7DD2 - chains D and H of the 7 polymer chains in the assembly; structure by electron microscopy, 5.60 A resolution (low resolution: residue-level contacts below are approximate; hydrogen-bond / salt-bridge calls are withheld).

[Chain D]
Name: Spike glycoprotein
Organism: Severe acute respiratory syndrome coronavirus 2
UniProt: P0DTC2 (SPIKE_SARS2); numbering as in UniProt (aligned over 1-1208)
Chain sequence (1261 residues; numbered 1 to 1261; the number before each row is that of its first residue):
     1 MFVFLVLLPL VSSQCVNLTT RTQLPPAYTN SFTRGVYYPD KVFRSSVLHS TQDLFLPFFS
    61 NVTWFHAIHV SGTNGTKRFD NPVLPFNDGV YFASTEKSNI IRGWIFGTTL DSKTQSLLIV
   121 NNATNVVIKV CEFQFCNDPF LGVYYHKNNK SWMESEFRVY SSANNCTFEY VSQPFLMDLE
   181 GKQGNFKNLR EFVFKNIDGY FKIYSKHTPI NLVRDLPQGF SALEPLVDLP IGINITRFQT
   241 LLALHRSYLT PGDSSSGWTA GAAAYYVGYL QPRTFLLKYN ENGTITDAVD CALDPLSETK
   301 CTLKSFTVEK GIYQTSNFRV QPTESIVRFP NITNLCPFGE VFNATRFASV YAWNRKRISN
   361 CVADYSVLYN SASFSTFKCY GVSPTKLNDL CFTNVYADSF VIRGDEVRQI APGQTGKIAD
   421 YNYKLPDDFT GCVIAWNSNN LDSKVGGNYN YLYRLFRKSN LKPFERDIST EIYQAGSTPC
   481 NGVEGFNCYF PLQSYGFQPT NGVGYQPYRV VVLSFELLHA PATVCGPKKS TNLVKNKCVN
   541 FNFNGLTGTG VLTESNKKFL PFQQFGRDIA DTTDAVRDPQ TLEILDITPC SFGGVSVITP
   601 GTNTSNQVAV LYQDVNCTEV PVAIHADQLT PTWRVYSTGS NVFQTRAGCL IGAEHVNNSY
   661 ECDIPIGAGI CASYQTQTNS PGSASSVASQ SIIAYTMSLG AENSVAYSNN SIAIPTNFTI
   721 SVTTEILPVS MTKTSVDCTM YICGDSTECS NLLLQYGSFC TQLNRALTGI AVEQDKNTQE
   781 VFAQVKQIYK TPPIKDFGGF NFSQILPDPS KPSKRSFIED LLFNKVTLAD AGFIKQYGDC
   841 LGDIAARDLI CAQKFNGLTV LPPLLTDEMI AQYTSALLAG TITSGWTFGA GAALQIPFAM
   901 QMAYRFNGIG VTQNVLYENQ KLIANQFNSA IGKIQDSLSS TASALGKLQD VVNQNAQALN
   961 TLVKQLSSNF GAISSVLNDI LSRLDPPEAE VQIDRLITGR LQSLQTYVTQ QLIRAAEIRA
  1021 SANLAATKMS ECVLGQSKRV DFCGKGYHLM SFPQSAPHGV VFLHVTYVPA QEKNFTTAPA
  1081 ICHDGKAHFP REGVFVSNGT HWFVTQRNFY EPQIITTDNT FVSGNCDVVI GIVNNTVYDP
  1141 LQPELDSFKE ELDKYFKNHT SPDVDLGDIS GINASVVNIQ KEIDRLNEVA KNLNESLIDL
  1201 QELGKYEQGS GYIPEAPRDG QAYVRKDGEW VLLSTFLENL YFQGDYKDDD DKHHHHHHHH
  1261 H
Unresolved in the structure: 1-13, 70-76, 248-254, 621-640, 677-689, 812, 828-854, 1148-1261
Disulfides: Cys131-Cys166, Cys291-Cys301, Cys336-Cys361, Cys379-Cys432, Cys391-Cys525, Cys480-Cys488, Cys538-Cys590, Cys617-Cys649, Cys662-Cys671, Cys738-Cys760, Cys743-Cys749, Cys1032-Cys1043, Cys1082-Cys1126
Construct notes: engineered mutation Gly682 (Arg in P0DTC2), Ser683 (Arg in P0DTC2), Ser685 (Arg in P0DTC2), Pro986 (Lys in P0DTC2), Pro987 (Val in P0DTC2); expression tag (1209-1261)
Curated features (UniProtKB/Swiss-Prot):
  - region: Asn280 to Cys301 (Putative superantigen), Arg403 to Asp405 (Integrin-binding motif), Asn448 to Phe456 (Immunodominant HLA epitope recognized by the CD8+), Pro681, Ala684 (Putative superantigen), Ser816 to Tyr837 (Fusion peptide 1), Lys835 to Phe855 (Fusion peptide 2), Asp1163 to Glu1202 (Heptad repeat 2)
  - site: Arg815, Ser816 (Cleavage)
  - glycosylation: Asn17 (N-linked (GlcNAc...) (complex) asparagine), Asn61 (N-linked (GlcNAc...) (hybrid) asparagine), Asn74 (N-linked (GlcNAc...) (complex) asparagine), Asn122 (N-linked (GlcNAc...) (hybrid) asparagine), Asn149 (N-linked (GlcNAc...) (complex) asparagine), Asn165 (N-linked (GlcNAc...) (complex) asparagine), Asn234 (N-linked (GlcNAc...) (high mannose) asparagine), Asn282 (N-linked (GlcNAc...) (complex) asparagine), Thr323 (O-linked (GalNAc) threonine), Ser325 (O-linked (HexNAc...) serine), Asn331 (N-linked (GlcNAc...) (complex) asparagine), Asn343 (N-linked (GlcNAc...) (complex) asparagine), Asn603 (N-linked (GlcNAc...) (hybrid) asparagine), Asn616 (N-linked (GlcNAc...) (complex) asparagine), Asn657 (N-linked (GlcNAc...) (complex) asparagine), Thr676 (O-linked (GlcNAc...) threonine), Thr678 (O-linked (GlcNAc...) threonine), Asn709 (N-linked (GlcNAc...) (high mannose) asparagine), Asn717 (N-linked (GlcNAc...) (hybrid) asparagine), Asn801 (N-linked (GlcNAc...) (hybrid) asparagine) and 6 more in UniProt
  - natural variant: Leu5 (L5F: In strain: Iota/B.1.526), Ser13 (S13I: In strain: Epsilon/B.1.427/B.1.429), Leu18 (L18F: In strain: Beta/B.1.351, Gamma/P.1 and 1 more), Thr19 (T19I: In strain: Omicron/BQ.1.1, Omicron/XBB.1.5 and 1 more; T19R: In strain: Delta/B.1.617.2, Omicron/BA.2 and 4 more), Thr20 (T20N: In strain: Gamma/P.1), Leu24 to Ala27 (sequence variant, change not given here; In strain: Omicron/BA.2, Omicron/BA.2.12.1 and 6 more), Pro26 (P26S: In strain: Gamma/P.1), Gln52 (Q52H: In strain: Omicron/EG.5.1), Ala67 (A67V: In strain: Eta/B.1.525, Omicron/BA.1), His69 to Val70 (deletion: In strain: Alpha/B.1.1.7, Eta/B.1.525 and 5 more), Gly75 (G75V: In strain: Lambda/C.37), Thr76 (T76I: In strain: Lambda/C.37), 82 further natural variant entries in UniProt
  - mutagenesis: His69 to Val70 (Increased incorporation of cleaved spike into virions), Asn121 (N121Q: Partial loss of biliverdin affinity), Arg190 (R190K: Partial loss of biliverdin affinity), Asn234 (N234Q: Increased resistance to neutralizing antibodies), Asn331 (N331Q: Reduced viral infectivity), Asn343 (N343Q: Reduced viral infectivity), Leu452 (L452R: Increased resistance to neutralizing antibodies. Decreases HLA binding to NF9 epitope. Increased binding affinity to human ACE2), Tyr453 (Y453F: Decreased HLA binding to NF9 epitope. Increased binding affinity to human ACE2), Ala475 (A475V: Increased resistance to neutralizing antibodies), Val483 (V483A: Increased resistance to neutralizing antibodies), Glu484 (E484D: Increased replication in human TMEM106B overexpressing cells), Phe490 (F490L: Increased resistance to neutralizing antibodies and human covalescent sera neutralization), 12 further mutagenesis entries in UniProt

[Chain H]
Name: The light chain of 3C1 fab
Organism: Mus musculus
Notes: antibody fragment or engineered binder
Chain sequence (214 residues; numbered 1 to 214; the number before each row is that of its first residue):
     1 DIVMTQSHKF MSTSVGHRVS ITCKASQDVG NDVAWYQQKP GQSPKLLIYW ASTRHTGVPD
    61 RFTGSGSGTD FTLTISNVQS EDLADYFCQQ YNRYPYTFGG GTKLEIKRAD AAPTVSIFPP
   121 SSEQLTSGGA SVVCFLNNFY PKDINVKWKI DGSERQNGVL NSWTDQDSKD STYSMSSTLT
   181 LTKDEYERHN SYTCEATHKT STSPIVKSFN RNEC
Unresolved in the structure: 214
Disulfides: Cys23-Cys88, Cys134-Cys194

[Chain D / chain H interface]
Pairs across the interface - 14 pairs, chain D then chain H:
  Thr478(D) with Thr5(H)
  Pro479(D) with Thr5(H); Gln6(H); Ser7(H)
  Cys480(D) with Lys9(H)
  Asn481(D) with Ser7(H); His8(H)
  Val483(D) with Lys9(H)
  Phe486(D) with Val3(H); Met4(H); Thr5(H); Lys9(H); Gly100(H)
  Asn487(D) with Val3(H)
Also at the interface, not in a pair above, chain H (11 interface residues in all): Lys24, Ser26, Gly99

[Summary]
The interface between chain D and chain H involves 7 residues on one side and 11 on the other. Curated
annotation (UniProt) lists 24 mutagenesis sites on chain D.
Here chain D is Spike glycoprotein (Severe acute respiratory syndrome coronavirus 2) and chain H is the light
chain of 3C1 fab (Mus musculus). Entry 7DD2 (S-3C1-F2 structure, two RBDs are up and one RBD is down, the two
up RBD bind ...) was determined by electron microscopy together with 7DCC, 7DCX and 7DD8 from the same study.
